1YKM - chains B and F of the 12 polymer chains in the assembly; structure by X-ray diffraction, 2.22 A resolution.

[Chain B (and F)]
Protein: Protocatechuate 3,4-dioxygenase beta chain
From: Pseudomonas putida
Notes: EC 1.13.11.3; chain F of this document is another copy of the same molecule, construct and numbering; everything in this record applies to it too
Reference sequence: P00437 (PCXB_PSEPU); residues 301-538 here correspond to UniProt positions 1-238 (UniProt number = residue number - 300)
Amino-acid sequence (238 residues; each row starts with the number of its first residue):
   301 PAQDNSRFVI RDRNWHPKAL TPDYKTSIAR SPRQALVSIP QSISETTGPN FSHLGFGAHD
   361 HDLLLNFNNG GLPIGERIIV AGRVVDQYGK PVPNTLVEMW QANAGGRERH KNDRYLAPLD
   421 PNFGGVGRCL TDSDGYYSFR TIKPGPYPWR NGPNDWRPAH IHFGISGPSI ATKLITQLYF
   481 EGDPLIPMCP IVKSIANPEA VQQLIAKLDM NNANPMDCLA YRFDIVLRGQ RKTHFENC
Modified / non-standard residues: Cys429 (s,s-(2-hydroxyethyl)thiocysteine; CME)
Sequence notes: engineered mutation Glu408 (Tyr108 in P00437); modified residue (429)
Ion coordination: Fe ion: Tyr447, His460, His462

[Chain B / chain F interface]
Residue-residue contacts (13; chain B residue first):
  Ile310(B) with Pro453(F), hydrophobic; Asn454(F)
  Asn314(B) with Asp323(F); Lys493(F)
  Lys318(B) with Asp323(F), salt bridge
  Arg333(B) with Ile328(F)
  Ala335(B) with Lys325(F); Ile328(F), hydrophobic
  Leu336(B) with Lys325(F), hydrogen bond (backbone-side chain)
  Ser338(B) with Lys325(F), hydrogen bond; Asn451(F), hydrogen bond (side chain-backbone); Gly452(F); Pro453(F)
Also at the interface, not in a pair above, chain B (8 interface residues in all): Pro340
Also at the interface, not in a pair above, chain F (9 interface residues in all): Arg450

[Overview]
Chain B and chain F form an interface of 8 and 9 residues respectively; the contacts include 3 hydrogen bonds
and 1 salt bridge. Polar contacts include Lys318(B)-Asp323(F), Leu336(B)-Lys325(F) and Ser338(B)-Lys325(F).
Tyr447(B), His460(B) and His462(B) form the Fe ion site.
Both chains are Protocatechuate 3,4-dioxygenase beta chain (Pseudomonas putida). Entry 1YKM (Protocatechuate
3,4-Dioxygenase Y408E mutant) was determined by X-ray diffraction (same publication as 1YKK, 1YKL, 1YKN, 1YKO
and 1YKP).
